Entry 5L62 (X-ray diffraction, 2.80 A resolution); this record covers chains H and Z of the 28 polymer chains in the assembly.

== Chain H ==
Protein: Proteasome subunit beta type-2
Organism: Saccharomyces cerevisiae (strain ATCC 204508 / S288c)
Notes: EC 3.4.25.1
Reference sequence: P25043 (PSB2_YEAST); residues 1-232 here correspond to UniProt positions 30-261 (UniProt number = residue number + 29)
Chain sequence (232 residues; row label = number of the first residue in the row):
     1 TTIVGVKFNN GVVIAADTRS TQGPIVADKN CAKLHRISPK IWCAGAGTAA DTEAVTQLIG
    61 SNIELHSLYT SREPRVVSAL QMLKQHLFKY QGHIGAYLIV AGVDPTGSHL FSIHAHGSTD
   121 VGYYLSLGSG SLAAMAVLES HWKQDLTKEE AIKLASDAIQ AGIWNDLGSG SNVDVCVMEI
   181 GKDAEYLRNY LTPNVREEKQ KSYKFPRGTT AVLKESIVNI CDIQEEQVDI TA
Not modelled in the structure: 227-232
UniProt features mapped onto this chain:
  - active site: Thr-1 (Nucleophile)

== Chain Z ==
Protein: Proteasome subunit beta type-6, Proteasome subunit beta type-1
Organism: Saccharomyces cerevisiae (strain ATCC 204508 / S288c)
Notes: EC 3.4.25.1
Reference sequence: chimeric construct of P23724, P20618: residues 1-96 from P23724 (PSB6_YEAST) positions 20-115 (UniProt number = residue number + 19); residues 97-111 from P20618 positions 124-138 (UniProt number = residue number + 27); residues 112-117 from P23724 (PSB6_YEAST) positions 131-136 (UniProt number = residue number + 19); residues 118-133 from P20618 positions 145-160 (UniProt number = residue number + 27); residues 134-222 from P23724 (PSB6_YEAST) positions 153-241 (UniProt number = residue number + 19)
Chain sequence (222 residues; row label = number of the first residue in the row):
     1 QFNPYGDNGG TILGIAGEDF AVLAGDTRNI TDYSINSRYE PKVFDCGDNI VMSANGFAAD
    61 GDALVKRFKN SVKWYHFDHN DKKLSINSAA RNIQHLLYSR RFFPYYVYNI IAGLDEDGKG
   121 AVYSFDPVGS YQREQCRAGG AAASLIMPFL DNQVNFKNQY EPGTNGKVKK PLKYLSVEEV
   181 IKLVRDSFTS ATERHIQVGD GLEILIVTKD GVRKEFYELK RD
UniProt features mapped onto this chain:
  - modified residue: Tyr-123 (Phosphotyrosine)
Metal / ion sites: Mg2+: Thr-192, His-195, Val-198
Residues lining bound ligands: 79P ((2S)-3-(1H-indol-3-yl)-N-[(2S,3S,4R)-4-methyl-3,5-bis(oxidanyl)-1-phenyl-pentan-2-yl]-2-[[(2R)-2-(2-morpholin-4-ylethanoylamino)propanoyl]amino]propanamide): Tyr-108, Ser-124, Phe-125, Asp-126, Ser-130, Gln-132, Arg-137

== Interface between chain H and chain Z ==
Residue-residue contacts - 57 pairs, chain H then chain Z:
  Arg-19(H) / Ile-196(Z)
  Arg-19(H) / Asp-222(Z)  salt bridge
  Pro-24(H) / Arg-194(Z)
  Pro-24(H) / His-195(Z)
  Pro-24(H) / Ile-196(Z)  hydrogen bond (backbone-backbone)
  Ile-25(H) / Arg-194(Z)
  Ile-25(H) / His-195(Z)
  Val-26(H) / Glu-193(Z)
  Val-26(H) / Arg-194(Z)  hydrogen bond (backbone-backbone)
  Val-26(H) / Ile-196(Z)  hydrophobic
  Ala-27(H) / Arg-194(Z)  hydrogen bond (backbone-side chain)
  Lys-29(H) / Glu-193(Z)  salt bridge
  Lys-29(H) / Arg-194(Z)
  Ile-163(H) / Asp-222(Z)
  Trp-164(H) / Ile-35(Z)
  Trp-164(H) / Arg-38(Z)  hydrogen bond (backbone-side chain)
  Trp-164(H) / Arg-221(Z)
  Asn-165(H) / Tyr-33(Z)
  Asn-165(H) / Arg-38(Z)
  Asp-166(H) / Tyr-33(Z)
  Asp-166(H) / Asp-222(Z)
  Leu-167(H) / Arg-28(Z)
  Leu-167(H) / Ile-30(Z)  hydrophobic
  Leu-167(H) / Asp-32(Z)
  Leu-167(H) / Tyr-33(Z)  hydrogen bond (backbone-backbone)
  Leu-167(H) / Ile-35(Z)  hydrophobic
  Leu-167(H) / Ile-196(Z)
  Gly-168(H) / Tyr-33(Z)
  Ser-169(H) / Asp-222(Z)
  Gly-170(H) / Asp-222(Z)
  Ser-171(H) / Asp-222(Z)  hydrogen bond (backbone-side chain)
  Asn-194(H) / Lys-220(Z)  hydrogen bond (backbone-side chain)
  Asn-194(H) / Asp-222(Z)
  Arg-196(H) / Thr-189(Z)
  Arg-196(H) / Ser-190(Z)
  Arg-196(H) / Glu-193(Z)
  Glu-197(H) / Arg-185(Z)  salt bridge
  Lys-199(H) / Asp-186(Z)
  Gln-200(H) / Lys-182(Z)
  Gln-200(H) / Arg-185(Z)
  Gln-200(H) / Asp-186(Z)  hydrogen bond (backbone-side chain)
  Lys-201(H) / Glu-179(Z)
  Lys-201(H) / Asp-186(Z)
  Tyr-203(H) / Phe-149(Z)  hydrophobic
  Tyr-203(H) / Gln-153(Z)
  Tyr-203(H) / Leu-183(Z)
  Tyr-203(H) / Asp-186(Z)  hydrogen bond
  Phe-205(H) / Asn-152(Z)
  Phe-205(H) / Gln-153(Z)
  Phe-205(H) / Gln-159(Z)
  Pro-206(H) / Pro-162(Z)  hydrophobic
  Arg-207(H) / Pro-162(Z)
  Gly-208(H) / Pro-162(Z)
  Thr-209(H) / Gln-159(Z)
  Thr-209(H) / Tyr-160(Z)  hydrogen bond (backbone-backbone)
  Ala-211(H) / Gly-166(Z)
  Val-212(H) / Asn-165(Z)
Also at the interface, not in a pair above, chain H (33 interface residues in all): Thr-21, Gly-23, Asp-28, Thr-210
Also at the interface, not in a pair above, chain Z (33 interface residues in all): Ser-34, Leu-145, Asn-158, Glu-161, Glu-218

== Overview ==
The chain H/chain Z interface involves 33 residues from each chain, with 10 hydrogen bonds and 3 salt bridges.
Among the polar pairs are Arg-19(H)/Asp-222(Z), Lys-29(H)/Glu-193(Z) and Glu-197(H)/Arg-185(Z). Chain Z binds
compound 79P. UniProt lists active-site residue Thr-1(H) on chain H.
Here chain H is Proteasome subunit beta type-2 and chain Z is Proteasome subunit beta type-6, Proteasome
subunit beta type-1, both from Saccharomyces cerevisiae (strain ATCC 204508 / S288c). Entry 5L62 (Yeast 20S
proteasome with human beta5c (1-138) and human beta6 (97-111; 118-133) in complex with epoxyketone ...) was
determined by X-ray diffraction together with 5L52, 5L54, 5L55, 5L5A, 5L5B, 5L5D and 30 further entries from
the same study.
